Entry 8YIV (X-ray diffraction, 2.10 A resolution); this record covers chains A and C of the 5 polymer chains in the assembly.

[Chain A]
Molecule: MHC class I antigen
Organism: Homo sapiens
Reference sequence: F6IQR9 (F6IQR9_HUMAN); residues 1-275 here correspond to UniProt positions 25-299 (UniProt number = residue number + 24)
Chain sequence (276 residues; row label = number of the first residue in the row; numbering starts at 0):
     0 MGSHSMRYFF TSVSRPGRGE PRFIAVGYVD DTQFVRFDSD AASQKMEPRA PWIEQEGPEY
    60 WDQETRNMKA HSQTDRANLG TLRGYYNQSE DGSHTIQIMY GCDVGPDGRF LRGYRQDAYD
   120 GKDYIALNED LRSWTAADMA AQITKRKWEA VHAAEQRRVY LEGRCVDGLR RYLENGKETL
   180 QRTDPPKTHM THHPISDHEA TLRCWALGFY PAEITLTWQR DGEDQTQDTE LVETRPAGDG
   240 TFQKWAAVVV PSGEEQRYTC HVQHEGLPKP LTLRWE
Disordered / not traced: 0
Sequence notes: initiating methionine (0)
Disulfides: C101-C164, C203-C259

[Chain C]
Molecule: Ile-leu-asp-thr-ala-gly-lys-glu-glu-tyr
Chain sequence (10 residues; row label = number of the first residue in the row):
     1 ILDTAGKEEY

[Interface between chain A and chain C]
Contacting residue pairs - 50 pairs, chain A then chain C:
  M5(A) - I1(C)
  Y7(A) - I1(C)  hydrogen bond (side chain-backbone)
  Y7(A) - L2(C)
  F9(A) - L2(C)  hydrophobic
  M45(A) - L2(C)  hydrophobic
  Q62(A) - I1(C)
  E63(A) - I1(C)
  E63(A) - L2(C)  hydrogen bond (side chain-backbone)
  N66(A) - L2(C)
  N66(A) - D3(C)
  N66(A) - T4(C)
  N66(A) - A5(C)  hydrogen bond (side chain-backbone)
  M67(A) - L2(C)  hydrophobic
  A69(A) - A5(C)  hydrophobic
  H70(A) - A5(C)
  T73(A) - E8(C)
  N77(A) - E8(C)  hydrogen bond (side chain-backbone)
  N77(A) - E9(C)
  N77(A) - Y10(C)  hydrogen bond (side chain-backbone)
  T80(A) - Y10(C)
  L81(A) - Y10(C)  hydrophobic
  Y84(A) - Y10(C)  hydrogen bond (side chain-backbone)
  I95(A) - Y10(C)
  Y99(A) - L2(C)
  Y99(A) - D3(C)  hydrogen bond (side chain-backbone)
  R114(A) - E8(C)  salt bridge
  D116(A) - Y10(C)  hydrogen bond
  Y123(A) - Y10(C)  hydrophobic
  T143(A) - Y10(C)  hydrogen bond (side chain-backbone)
  K146(A) - Y10(C)  hydrogen bond (side chain-backbone)
  W147(A) - K7(C)
  W147(A) - E8(C)
  W147(A) - E9(C)  hydrogen bond (side chain-backbone)
  W147(A) - Y10(C)  hydrophobic
  V150(A) - K7(C)  hydrogen bond (backbone-side chain)
  H151(A) - K7(C)
  A152(A) - K7(C)
  Q155(A) - K7(C)  hydrogen bond
  R156(A) - D3(C)  salt bridge
  R156(A) - T4(C)  hydrogen bond (side chain-backbone)
  R156(A) - G6(C)  hydrogen bond (side chain-backbone)
  R156(A) - K7(C)
  Y159(A) - I1(C)  hydrogen bond (side chain-backbone)
  Y159(A) - L2(C)
  Y159(A) - D3(C)
  R163(A) - I1(C)
  R163(A) - L2(C)  hydrogen bond (side chain-backbone)
  R163(A) - D3(C)
  R163(A) - T4(C)  hydrogen bond
  Y171(A) - I1(C)  hydrogen bond (side chain-backbone)
Other interface residues (no listed pair), chain A (35 interface residues in all): F33, Y59, I97, G167

[In short]
Chain A and chain C form an interface of 35 and 10 residues respectively; the contacts include 19 hydrogen
bonds and 2 salt bridges. Polar contacts include R114(A)-E8(C), R156(A)-D3(C) and Y7(A)-I1(C).
Here chain A is MHC class I antigen (Homo sapiens) and chain C is Ile-leu-asp-thr-ala-gly-lys-glu-glu-tyr.
Entry 8YIV (N17.1.2 recognition of NRAS neoantigens) was determined by X-ray diffraction together with 8YJ2
and 8YJ3 from the same study.
